PDB entry 6KV5 | electron microscopy, 4.60 A resolution (low resolution: residue-level contacts below are approximate; hydrogen-bond / salt-bridge calls are withheld) | chains A and C of the 3 polymer chains in the assembly

Chain A:
Protein: Polymerase 3
Organism: Influenza D virus (D/swine/Oklahoma/1334/2011)
Reference sequence: K9LHJ4 (K9LHJ4_9ORTO); residues 1-710 here = UniProt positions 1-710
Amino-acid sequence (710 residues; numbered 1 to 710; the number before each row is that of its first residue):
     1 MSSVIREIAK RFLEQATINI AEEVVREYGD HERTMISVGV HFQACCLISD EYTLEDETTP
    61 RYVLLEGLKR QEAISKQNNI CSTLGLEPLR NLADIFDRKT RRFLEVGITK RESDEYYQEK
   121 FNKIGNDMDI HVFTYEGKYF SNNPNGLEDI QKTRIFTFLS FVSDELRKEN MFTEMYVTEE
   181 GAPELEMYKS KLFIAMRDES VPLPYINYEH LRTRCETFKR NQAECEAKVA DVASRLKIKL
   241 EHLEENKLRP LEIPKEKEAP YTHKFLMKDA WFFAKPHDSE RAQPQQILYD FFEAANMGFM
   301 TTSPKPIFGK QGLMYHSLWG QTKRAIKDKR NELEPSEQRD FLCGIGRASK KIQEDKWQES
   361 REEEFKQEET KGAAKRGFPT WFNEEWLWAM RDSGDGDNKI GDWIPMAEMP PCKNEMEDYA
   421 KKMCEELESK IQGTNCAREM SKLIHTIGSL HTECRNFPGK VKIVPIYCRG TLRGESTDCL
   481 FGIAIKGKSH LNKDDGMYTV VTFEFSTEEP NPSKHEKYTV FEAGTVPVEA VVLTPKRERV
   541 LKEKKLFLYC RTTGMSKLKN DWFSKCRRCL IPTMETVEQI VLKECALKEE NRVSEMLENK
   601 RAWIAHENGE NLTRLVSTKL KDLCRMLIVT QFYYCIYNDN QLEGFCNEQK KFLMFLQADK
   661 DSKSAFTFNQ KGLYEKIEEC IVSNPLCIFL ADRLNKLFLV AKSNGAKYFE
Not modelled in the structure: 1-3, 181-183, 394-398, 531-541

Chain C:
Protein: Polymerase PB2
Organism: Influenza D virus (D/swine/Oklahoma/1334/2011)
Reference sequence: K9LHF3 (K9LHF3_9ORTO); numbering as in UniProt (aligned over 1-772)
Amino-acid sequence (772 residues; each row starts with the number of its first residue):
     1 MSLLLTLAKE YANLTKDKKS CKLLSQGTVS SYTTFKKWTT SRKEKNPSLR MRWAMGSKFP
    61 IMANREILEE AGIPEQWEGI DLWSKKDDVS KLGMVLASPA AITYWNFCGP GVDNSSVIKD
   121 VYKAKFMKKE RWRETLWGPM NFELVGKQRR VVETQPVEIK LNQKEIKELT MWVLFEDEAN
   181 LASKFIQENF SLVLSLRELY KGKAVNKDVA AFMIAHQFSP EKRFLPTFGP IRPERMELLH
   241 CLGGDFWKIE AVTAGSLNEE QKKRDVRAVA RKICLRASVD LFTPAEKIRD YIASVTMRFG
   301 TVERTFEDVI RNSDDISAEV TLCKAALGCE LGKSMSFGNL NLRKVSGEAE TMEKTVYWGL
   361 KPIKYKCWRG EETFYCELRK VTCMFRRSEG LDWANIGPGS PEERRELLAM VMIFCRDGRF
   421 FESAPVNIDE SFFRTRLNKE IPYQYVLLKW VRQSRDNLDA LLSTRGLIPA HIGQFGKGMG
   481 IDGSSSSSMV YKGVMLSKTP IDIVESKEKH RLFLNDNIEA VTERGAMVAS IMDLSEDNRE
   541 TFNDVTFNHV DLAVLKDEKT AIIKIYRSLV ERINTDDDGL PALIMGKRYL ELYQLDEVKD
   601 AVGLIPKRML GAYSYQARQL IQSQIKNDSY SLPEIIKLLP FCYSPPKKML FDGTFHFKNQ
   661 MYVRPGINTN LFSFSKTDKS KIYVNGSAVK IKLVLGDDEM DTSLAFVEGF QVCEYDPRAP
   721 LIPRRDLRLI GFGKKVRVFV GQGQEKTLVR TSSKRAASHD VSKNIRRMRL EV
Not modelled in the structure: 1, 88-91, 255-706, 753-772

Chain A / chain C interface:
Residue-residue contacts (42):
  Arg-11(A) with Lys-164(C); Glu-168(C); Ser-183(C); Phe-185(C)
  Phe-12(A) with Lys-184(C)
  Glu-14(A) with Lys-184(C)
  Gln-43(A) with Lys-184(C)
  Glu-136(A) with Lys-746(C)
  Gly-137(A) with Tyr-715(C)
  Lys-138(A) with Tyr-715(C)
  Thr-153(A) with Gln-711(C); Thr-751(C)
  Phe-156(A) with Cys-713(C)
  Thr-157(A) with Gln-711(C)
  Phe-161(A) with Leu-181(C); Ala-182(C); Ser-183(C); Lys-184(C)
  Asp-164(A) with Leu-181(C); Gln-744(C)
  Glu-165(A) with Leu-181(C)
  Arg-167(A) with Gln-744(C)
  Lys-168(A) with Glu-168(C); Asn-180(C)
  Lys-413(A) with Trp-132(C)
  Glu-415(A) with Trp-137(C); Cys-241(C)
  Met-416(A) with Met-140(C); Cys-241(C)
  His-451(A) with Leu-49(C); Trp-53(C)
  Arg-455(A) with Trp-53(C)
  Asn-456(A) with Gly-56(C)
  Lys-557(A) with Trp-53(C)
  Asp-561(A) with Leu-49(C)
  Ser-564(A) with Arg-52(C)
  Leu-582(A) with Phe-246(C)
  Lys-583(A) with Phe-246(C)
  Cys-585(A) with Phe-142(C)
  Ala-586(A) with Phe-246(C)
  Glu-589(A) with Phe-142(C)
  Asn-591(A) with Phe-142(C)
Other interface residues (no listed pair), chain A (37 interface residues in all): Lys-10, Ile-150, Asn-414, Asp-494, Lys-565, Glu-590, Val-593
Other interface residues (no listed pair), chain C (32 interface residues in all): Lys-45, Ser-57, Gly-138, Glu-143, Leu-144, Glu-165, Trp-247, Ile-249

In short:
37 residues of chain A face 32 of chain C across their interface.
Chain A is Polymerase 3 and chain C is Polymerase PB2, both from Influenza D virus
(D/swine/Oklahoma/1334/2011); the structure, Structure of influenza D virus apo polymerase, was determined by
electron microscopy, deposited together with 6KUJ, 6KUK, 6KUP, 6KUR, 6KUT and 6KUV.
